Entry 6B47 (electron microscopy, 3.20 A resolution); this record covers chains A and B of the 11 polymer chains in the assembly.

# Chain A
Protein: CRISPR-associated protein Csy1
From: Pseudomonas aeruginosa (strain UCBPP-PA14)
UniProtKB: Q02ML9 (CSY1_PSEAB); residues 1-434 here = UniProt positions 1-434
Sequence (436 residues; row label = number of the first residue in the row; numbers below 1 keep their minus sign (Gly-1 is residue -1)):
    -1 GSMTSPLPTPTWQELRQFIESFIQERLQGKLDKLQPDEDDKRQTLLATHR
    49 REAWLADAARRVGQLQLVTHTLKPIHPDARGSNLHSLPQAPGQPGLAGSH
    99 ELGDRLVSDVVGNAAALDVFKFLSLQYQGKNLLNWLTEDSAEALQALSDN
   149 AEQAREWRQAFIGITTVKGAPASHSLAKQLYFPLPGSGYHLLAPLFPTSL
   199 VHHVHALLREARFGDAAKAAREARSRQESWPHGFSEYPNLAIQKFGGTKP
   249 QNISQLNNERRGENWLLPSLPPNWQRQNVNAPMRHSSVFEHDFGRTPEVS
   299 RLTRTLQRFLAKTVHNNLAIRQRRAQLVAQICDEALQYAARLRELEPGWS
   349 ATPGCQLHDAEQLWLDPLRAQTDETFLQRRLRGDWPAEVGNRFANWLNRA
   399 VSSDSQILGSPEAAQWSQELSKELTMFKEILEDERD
Unresolved in the structure: -1 to 10
Sequence notes: expression tag (-1 to 0)

# Chain B
Protein: CRISPR-associated protein Csy2
From: Pseudomonas aeruginosa (strain UCBPP-PA14)
UniProtKB: Q02MM0 (CSY2_PSEAB); residue numbers follow UniProt; this construct covers 1-327
Sequence (329 residues; each row starts with the number of its first residue; numbers below 1 keep their minus sign (Met-1 is residue -1)):
    -1 MAMSVTDPEALLLLPRLSIQNANAISSPLTWGFPSPGAFTGFVHALQRRV
    49 GISLDIELDGVGIVCHRFEAQISQPAGKRTKVFNLTRNPLNRDGSTAAIV
    99 EEGRAHLEVSLLLGVHGDGLDDHPAQEIARQVQEQAGAMRLAGGSILPWC
   149 NERFPAPNAELLMLGGSDEQRRKNQRRLTRRLLPGFALVSREALLQQHLE
   199 TLRTTLPEATTLDALLDLCRINFEPPATSSEEEASPPDAAWQVRDKPGWL
   249 VPIPAGYNALSPLYLPGEVRNARDRETPLRFVENLFGLGEWLSPHRVAAL
   299 SDLLWYHHAEPDKGLYRWSTPRFVEHAIA
Unresolved in the structure: -1 to 2, 224-238, 323-327
Sequence notes: initiating methionine (-1); expression tag (0)

# How chain A and chain B interact
Contacting residue pairs - 126 pairs, chain A then chain B:
  Pro75(A) with Val98(B)
  Pro86(A) with Ala257(B)
  Gln87(A) with Asn256(B)
  Ala88(A) with Asn256(B), hydrogen bond (backbone-side chain)
  Gly90(A) with Lys311(B)
  Pro92(A) with Glu190(B); Gln194(B)
  Gly93(A) with Glu190(B), hydrogen bond (backbone-side chain); Leu193(B); Phe284(B)
  Leu94(A) with Phe284(B)
  Ala95(A) with Leu283(B); Phe284(B), hydrogen bond (backbone-backbone)
  Ser97(A) with Glu281(B), hydrogen bond (backbone-side chain)
  Pro169(A) with Tyr262(B), hydrophobic; Glu266(B); Val267(B); Arg268(B), hydrogen bond (backbone-backbone)
  Ala170(A) with Arg268(B)
  Ser171(A) with Arg268(B), hydrogen bond (backbone-backbone); Asn269(B), hydrogen bond (backbone-side chain); Phe279(B)
  His172(A) with Asn269(B)
  Gln177(A) with Asn269(B), hydrogen bond (side chain-backbone); Ala270(B); Arg271(B), hydrogen bond (side chain-backbone)
  Leu178(A) with Tyr255(B); Arg271(B)
  Tyr179(A) with Arg271(B); Asp272(B), hydrogen bond; Thr275(B)
  Phe180(A) with His305(B); Ala307(B), hydrophobic; Tyr314(B), hydrophobic; Arg315(B); Trp316(B), hydrophobic
  Pro181(A) with His42(B); His305(B)
  Leu182(A) with Pro309(B), hydrophobic
  Pro183(A) with Ala307(B)
  Tyr187(A) with His42(B); Arg46(B), hydrogen bond; Pro276(B)
  His188(A) with Leu261(B); Pro276(B); Pro309(B); Tyr314(B)
  Leu189(A) with Ala270(B), hydrophobic; Arg271(B); Asp272(B); Thr275(B); Pro276(B), hydrogen bond (backbone-backbone); Leu277(B); Arg278(B), hydrogen bond (backbone-backbone)
  Leu190(A) with Tyr255(B), hydrophobic; Leu277(B); Arg278(B); Val280(B), hydrophobic; Tyr314(B), hydrophobic
  Ala191(A) with Leu277(B); Arg278(B), hydrogen bond (backbone-backbone); Phe279(B); Val280(B), hydrogen bond (backbone-backbone)
  Pro192(A) with Tyr255(B), hydrophobic; Val280(B)
  Leu193(A) with Val280(B), hydrogen bond (backbone-backbone)
  Phe194(A) with Pro26(B), hydrophobic
  Pro195(A) with Pro26(B); Glu281(B)
  Leu198(A) with Phe284(B), hydrophobic
  Arg210(A) with Thr78(B)
  Arg222(A) with Ile219(B); Trp239(B)
  Gln225(A) with Glu222(B); Trp239(B)
  Glu226(A) with Glu222(B)
  Ser227(A) with Glu222(B); Trp239(B)
  Trp228(A) with Phe221(B)
  Pro229(A) with Phe221(B), hydrophobic; Glu222(B); Pro223(B)
  His230(A) with Ile219(B); Phe221(B), hydrogen bond (backbone-backbone)
  Gly231(A) with Ile219(B)
  Phe232(A) with Ile219(B)
  Ser233(A) with Arg218(B)
  Glu234(A) with Leu216(B); Cys217(B), hydrogen bond; Arg218(B)
  Tyr235(A) with Ala212(B); Leu216(B)
  Pro236(A) with Arg77(B)
  Asn237(A) with Trp29(B), hydrogen bond (backbone-side chain); Lys79(B), hydrogen bond
  Leu238(A) with Thr78(B); Lys79(B), hydrogen bond (backbone-backbone)
  Ala239(A) with Trp29(B); Lys79(B); Phe81(B), hydrophobic
  Ile240(A) with Thr78(B); Lys79(B), hydrogen bond (backbone-backbone)
  Gln241(A) with Glu99(B)
  Lys242(A) with Glu99(B), hydrogen bond (backbone-side chain)
  Leu264(A) with Pro26(B); Leu27(B); Thr28(B); Trp29(B)
  Leu265(A) with Leu27(B), hydrogen bond (backbone-backbone); Thr28(B); Trp29(B), hydrogen bond (backbone-backbone)
  Pro266(A) with Trp29(B); Asp215(B); Pro250(B)
  Ser267(A) with Thr28(B); Gly30(B); Phe31(B)
  Leu268(A) with Trp247(B), hydrogen bond (backbone-side chain); Trp289(B), hydrogen bond (backbone-side chain)
  Pro269(A) with Trp247(B); Trp289(B)
  Trp272(A) with Phe66(B), hydrophobic
  Gln324(A) with Arg294(B)
  Gln328(A) with Arg294(B)
  Glu427(A) with Arg174(B)
  Ile428(A) with Arg178(B), hydrogen bond (backbone-side chain)
Other interface residues (no listed pair), chain A (80 interface residues in all): His74, Leu82, Gly96, Glu99, Ser173, Val199, Val202, Leu205, Ala221, Gly245, Pro270, Asn271, Ala327, Gln335, Ala338, Leu429, Asp431, Glu432
Other interface residues (no listed pair), chain B (75 interface residues in all): Ile23, Val80, Ile97, Leu181, Phe184, Glu206, Ala207, Thr209, Leu213, Asn220, Val249, Leu258, Gly285

# Overview
Chain A and chain B form an interface of 80 and 75 residues respectively; the contacts include 28 hydrogen
bonds. Polar pairs include Ala88(A)-Asn256(B), Gly93(A)-Glu190(B) and Ser97(A)-Glu281(B).
Chain A is CRISPR-associated protein Csy1 and chain B is CRISPR-associated protein Csy2, both from Pseudomonas
aeruginosa (strain UCBPP-PA14); the structure, Cryo-EM structure of Type I-F CRISPR crRNA-guided Csy
surveillance complex with bound anti-CRISPR protein AcrF2, was determined by electron microscopy, deposited
together with 6B44, 6B45, 6B46 and 6B48.
